PDB entry 4A93 | X-ray diffraction, 3.40 A resolution | chains B and C of the 15 polymer chains in the assembly

# Chain B
Molecule: DNA-directed RNA polymerase II subunit RPB2
Organism: Saccharomyces cerevisiae
Notes: EC 2.7.7.6
UniProtKB: P08518 (RPB2_YEAST); residue numbers follow UniProt; this construct covers 1-1224
Sequence (1224 residues; row label = number of the first residue in the row):
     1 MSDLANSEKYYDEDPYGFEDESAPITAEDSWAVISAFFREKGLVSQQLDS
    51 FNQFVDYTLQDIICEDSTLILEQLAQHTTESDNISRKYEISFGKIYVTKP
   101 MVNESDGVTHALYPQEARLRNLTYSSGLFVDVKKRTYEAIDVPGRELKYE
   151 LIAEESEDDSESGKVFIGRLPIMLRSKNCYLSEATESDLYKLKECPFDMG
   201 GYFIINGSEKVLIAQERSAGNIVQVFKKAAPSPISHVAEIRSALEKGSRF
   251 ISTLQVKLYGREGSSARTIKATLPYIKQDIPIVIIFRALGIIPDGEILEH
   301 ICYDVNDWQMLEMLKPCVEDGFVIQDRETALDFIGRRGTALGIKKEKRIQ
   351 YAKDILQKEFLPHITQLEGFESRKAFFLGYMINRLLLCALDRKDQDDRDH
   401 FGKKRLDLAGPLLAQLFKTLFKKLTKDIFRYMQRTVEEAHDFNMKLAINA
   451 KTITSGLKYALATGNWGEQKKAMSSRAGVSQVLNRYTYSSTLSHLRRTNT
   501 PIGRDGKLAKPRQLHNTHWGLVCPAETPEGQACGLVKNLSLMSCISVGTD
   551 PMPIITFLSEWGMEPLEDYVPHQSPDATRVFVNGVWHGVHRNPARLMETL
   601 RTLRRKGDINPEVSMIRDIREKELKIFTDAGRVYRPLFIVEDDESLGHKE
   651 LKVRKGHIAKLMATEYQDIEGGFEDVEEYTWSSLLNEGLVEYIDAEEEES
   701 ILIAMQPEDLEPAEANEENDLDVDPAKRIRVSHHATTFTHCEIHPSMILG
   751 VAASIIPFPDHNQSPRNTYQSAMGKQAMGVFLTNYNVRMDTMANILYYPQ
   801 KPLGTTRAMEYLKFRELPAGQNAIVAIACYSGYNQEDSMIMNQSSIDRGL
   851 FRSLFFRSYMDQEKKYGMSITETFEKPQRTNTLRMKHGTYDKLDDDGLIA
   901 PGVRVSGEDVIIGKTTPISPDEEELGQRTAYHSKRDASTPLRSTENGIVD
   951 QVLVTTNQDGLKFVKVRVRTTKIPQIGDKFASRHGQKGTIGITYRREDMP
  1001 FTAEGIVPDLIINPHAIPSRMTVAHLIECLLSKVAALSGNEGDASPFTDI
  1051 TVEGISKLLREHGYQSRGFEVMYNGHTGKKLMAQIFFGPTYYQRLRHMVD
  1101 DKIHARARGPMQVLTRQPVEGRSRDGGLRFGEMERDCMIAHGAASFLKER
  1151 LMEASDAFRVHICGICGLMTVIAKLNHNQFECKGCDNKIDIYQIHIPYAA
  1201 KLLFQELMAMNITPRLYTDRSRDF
Disordered / not traced: 1-19, 71-89, 135-163, 438-445, 503-508, 669-677, 716-721, 920-932, 934-935
Metal / ion sites: Zn2+: Cys1163, Cys1166, Cys1182, Cys1185

# Chain C
Molecule: DNA-directed RNA polymerase II subunit RPB3
Organism: Saccharomyces cerevisiae
UniProtKB: P16370 (RPB3_YEAST); numbering as in UniProt (aligned over 1-318)
Sequence (318 residues; numbered 1 to 318; the number before each row is that of its first residue):
     1 MSEEGPQVKIREASKDNVDFILSNVDLAMANSLRRVMIAEIPTLAIDSVE
    51 VETNTTVLADEFIAHRLGLIPLQSMDIEQLEYSRDCFCEDHCDKCSVVLT
   101 LQAFGESESTTNVYSKDLVIVSNLMGRNIGHPIIQDKEGNGVLICKLRKG
   151 QELKLTCVAKKGIAKEHAKWGPAAAIEFEYDPWNKLKHTDYWYEQDSAKE
   201 WPQSKNCEYEDPPNEGDPFDYKAQADTFYMNVESVGSIPVDQVVVRGIDT
   251 LQKKVASILLALTQMDQDKVNFASGDNNTASNMLGSNEDVMMTGAEQDPY
   301 SNASQMGNTGSGGYDNAW
Disordered / not traced: 1-2, 269-318
Metal / ion sites: Zn2+: Cys86, Cys88, Cys92, Cys95
UniProt features mapped onto this chain:
  - binding site (Zn(2+)): Cys86, Cys88, Cys92, Cys95
  - modified residue: Ser2 (N-acetylserine)

# Interface between chain B and chain C
Contacting residue pairs (83):
  Asn786(B) with Val57(C)
  Tyr797(B) with Glu61(C); Phe62(C), hydrophobic
  Tyr798(B) with Phe62(C); Arg66(C), hydrogen bond
  Ser844(B) with Ala168(C)
  Asp847(B) with His65(C), hydrogen bond (backbone-side chain); His167(C); Ala168(C), hydrogen bond (side chain-backbone)
  Arg848(B) with His65(C); Leu69(C); Ala168(C)
  Gly849(B) with His65(C)
  Arg852(B) with His65(C)
  Arg969(B) with Ala59(C); Asp60(C), salt bridge; Glu61(C), salt bridge
  Thr971(B) with Glu61(C), hydrogen bond
  Arg995(B) with Ala164(C); Lys165(C)
  Arg996(B) with Arg34(C); Ile38(C); Ala173(C); Ala174(C), hydrogen bond (side chain-backbone); Ala175(C)
  Glu997(B) with Arg34(C), hydrogen bond (backbone-side chain); Arg35(C), hydrogen bond (backbone-side chain); Ile38(C); Ala39(C)
  Asp998(B) with Arg35(C), salt bridge
  Met999(B) with Arg34(C)
  Phe1001(B) with Arg34(C); Phe178(C), hydrophobic
  Ala1003(B) with Glu177(C); Phe178(C), hydrogen bond (backbone-backbone); Glu179(C)
  Glu1004(B) with Glu177(C)
  Gly1005(B) with Ala175(C); Ile176(C)
  Arg1060(B) with Lys199(C), hydrogen bond (side chain-backbone); Glu200(C); Trp201(C); Pro202(C)
  Gly1063(B) with Pro202(C)
  Gln1065(B) with Glu200(C); Trp201(C); Pro202(C)
  Arg1067(B) with Glu194(C), salt bridge
  Phe1069(B) with Trp192(C); Trp201(C), hydrophobic
  Glu1070(B) with Trp201(C)
  Val1071(B) with Tyr191(C), hydrophobic
  Tyr1073(B) with Phe178(C); Glu179(C); Tyr180(C), hydrophobic
  Gly1075(B) with Asn31(C); Arg34(C); Arg35(C), hydrogen bond (backbone-side chain)
  His1076(B) with Asn31(C), hydrogen bond (backbone-side chain)
  Thr1077(B) with Leu27(C); Asn31(C), hydrogen bond (backbone-side chain)
  Gly1078(B) with Leu27(C); Asn31(C), hydrogen bond (backbone-side chain); Phe178(C); Tyr180(C)
  Lys1079(B) with Leu27(C); Tyr180(C); His188(C)
  Lys1080(B) with Tyr180(C), hydrogen bond (backbone-side chain); Asp181(C), salt bridge; Asn184(C), hydrogen bond; His188(C)
  Leu1081(B) with His188(C); Thr189(C), hydrogen bond (backbone-side chain)
  Met1082(B) with Lys187(C); His188(C); Thr189(C), hydrogen bond (backbone-side chain); Asp190(C), hydrogen bond (backbone-backbone)
  Gln1084(B) with Thr189(C), hydrogen bond; Asp190(C), hydrogen bond (side chain-backbone); Tyr191(C); Trp192(C), hydrogen bond (side chain-backbone); Trp201(C)
Also at the interface, not in a pair above, chain B (42 interface residues in all): Tyr785, Leu854, Thr970, Tyr1064, Ser1066, Ala1083
Also at the interface, not in a pair above, chain C (40 interface residues in all): Ala28

# In short
Chain B and chain C form an interface of 42 and 40 residues respectively; the contacts include 21 hydrogen
bonds and 5 salt bridges. Polar pairs include Arg969(B)-Asp60(C), Arg969(B)-Glu61(C) and Asp998(B)-Arg35(C).
UniProt lists 4 Zn2+-binding residues on chain C.
Chain B is DNA-directed RNA polymerase II subunit RPB2 and chain C is DNA-directed RNA polymerase II subunit
RPB3, both from Saccharomyces cerevisiae; the structure, RNA Polymerase II elongation complex containing a CPD
Lesion, was determined by X-ray diffraction.
